5KJ7 - chains B and C of the 5 polymer chains in the assembly; structure by X-ray diffraction, 3.50 A resolution.

[Chain B]
Name: Syntaxin-1A
From: Rattus norvegicus
UniProtKB: P32851 (STX1A_RAT); residue numbers follow UniProt; this construct covers 191-256
Sequence (66 residues; row label = number of the first residue in the row):
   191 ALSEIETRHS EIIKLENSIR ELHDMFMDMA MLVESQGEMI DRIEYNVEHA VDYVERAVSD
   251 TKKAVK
UniProt features mapped onto this chain:
  - site: K253, A254 (Microbial infection: Cleavage)
  - cross-link (Glycyl lysine isopeptide (Lys-Gly)): K252 (interchain with G-Cter in SUMO), K253 (interchain with G-Cter in SUMO), K256 (interchain with G-Cter in SUMO)

[Chain C]
Name: Synaptosomal-associated protein 25
From: Rattus norvegicus
UniProtKB: P60881 (SNP25_RAT), isoform P60881-2; numbering as in UniProt (aligned over 9-83)
Sequence (75 residues; each row starts with the number of its first residue):
     9 NELEEMQRRA DQLADESLES TRRMLQLVEE SKDAGIRTLV MLDEQGEQLD RVEEGMNHIN
    69 QDMKEAEKNL KDLGK
Unresolved in the structure: 83
Metal / ion sites: Ca2+ near E61 (its only coordinating residue here)

[How chain B and chain C interact]
Residue-residue contacts - 45 pairs, chain B then chain C:
  L192(B) with M14(C), hydrophobic
  E196(B) with L21(C)
  H199(B) with L21(C), hydrogen bond (side chain-backbone); E24(C); S25(C), hydrogen bond
  I202(B) with S25(C); S28(C); M32(C)
  L205(B) with M32(C), hydrophobic
  E206(B) with S28(C), hydrogen bond; R31(C), salt bridge; M32(C)
  I209(B) with V36(C), hydrophobic
  R210(B) with R31(C); L35(C)
  H213(B) with L35(C); E38(C); S39(C)
  F216(B) with S39(C)
  M217(B) with E38(C)
  M219(B) with T46(C)
  A220(B) with R45(C); T46(C); M49(C)
  V223(B) with T46(C); M49(C), hydrophobic; L50(C), hydrophobic; Q53(C), hydrogen bond (backbone-side chain)
  E224(B) with M49(C)
  G227(B) with Q53(C)
  I230(B) with Q53(C); Q56(C)
  D231(B) with Q56(C), hydrogen bond
  E234(B) with Q56(C), hydrogen bond; R59(C), salt bridge
  V237(B) with V60(C), hydrophobic
  E238(B) with R59(C), salt bridge
  A240(B) with I67(C), hydrophobic
  V241(B) with I67(C), hydrophobic
  V244(B) with I67(C), hydrophobic; D70(C)
  V248(B) with D70(C); A74(C), hydrophobic
  T251(B) with A74(C); N77(C)
Interface residues without a listed pair, chain B (32 interface residues in all): I195, I203, Q226, E245, K252, V255
Interface residues without a listed pair, chain C (33 interface residues in all): A18, T29, A42, G43, L57, G63, M64, M71, L78, L81

[Overview]
32 residues of chain B face 33 of chain C across their interface, with 6 hydrogen bonds and 3 salt bridges.
Polar contacts include E206(B)-R31(C), E234(B)-R59(C) and E238(B)-R59(C).
Here chain B is Syntaxin-1A and chain C is Synaptosomal-associated protein 25, both from Rattus norvegicus.
Entry 5KJ7 (Structure of the Ca2+-bound synaptotagmin-1 SNARE complex (long unit cell form) - from XFEL
diffraction) was determined by X-ray diffraction together with 5KJ8 from the same study.
